7DCE - chains B and L of the 4 polymer chains in the assembly; structure by electron microscopy, 3.80 A resolution.

Chain B:
Molecule: Isoform 2 of Basigin
Organism: Homo sapiens
Reference sequence: P35613 (BASI_HUMAN), isoform P35613-2; numbering as in UniProt (aligned over 103-269)
Sequence (176 residues; each row starts with the number of its first residue):
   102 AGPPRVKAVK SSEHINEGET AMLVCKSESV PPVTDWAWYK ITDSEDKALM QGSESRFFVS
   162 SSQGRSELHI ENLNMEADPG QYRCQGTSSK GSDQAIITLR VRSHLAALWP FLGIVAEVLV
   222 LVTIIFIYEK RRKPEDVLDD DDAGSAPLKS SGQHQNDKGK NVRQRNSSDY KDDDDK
Not modelled in the structure: 102, 235-277
Disulfide bonds: Cys-126/Cys-185
Differences from the reference sequence: expression tag (102, 270-277); engineered mutation Gln-152 (Asn in P35613), Gln-186 (Asn in P35613)
What the authors report for this chain:
  - mutagenesis - E230A: abolished co-localization with XK-related protein 8

Chain L:
Molecule: Light chain of Fab fragment
Organism: Oryctolagus cuniculus
Notes: antibody fragment or engineered binder
Sequence (218 residues; row label = number of the first residue in the row):
     1 ADVVMTQTPS SVSAAVGGTV TINCQASQSI SAYLAWYQQK PGQPPKLLIY DASDLASGVS
    61 SRFKGSGSGT QFTLTISALE CADAATYYCQ SYYAIITYGA AFGGGTEVVV KRTVAAPSVF
   121 IFPPSDEQLK SGTASVVCLL NNFYPREAKV QWKVDNALQS GNSQESVTEQ DSKDCTYSLS
   181 STLTLSKADY EKHKVYACEV THQGLSSPVT KSFNRGEC
Not modelled in the structure: 218
Disulfide bonds: Cys-24/Cys-89, Cys-81/Cys-175, Cys-138/Cys-198

Chain B / chain L interface:
Residue-residue contacts - 23 pairs, chain B then chain L:
  Val-110(B) / Tyr-33(L)  hydrophobic
  Val-110(B) / Asp-51(L)
  Glu-114(B) / Ser-31(L)  hydrogen bond
  Glu-114(B) / Tyr-93(L)
  Ile-116(B) / Tyr-93(L)
  Glu-120(B) / Tyr-98(L)
  Thr-121(B) / Tyr-93(L)  hydrogen bond (backbone-side chain)
  Thr-121(B) / Ala-94(L)
  Thr-121(B) / Thr-97(L)
  Thr-121(B) / Tyr-98(L)  hydrogen bond (backbone-side chain)
  Ala-122(B) / Tyr-93(L)
  Met-123(B) / Tyr-33(L)  hydrogen bond (backbone-side chain)
  Met-123(B) / Tyr-92(L)
  Met-123(B) / Tyr-93(L)  hydrogen bond (backbone-side chain)
  Met-123(B) / Ala-94(L)
  Val-125(B) / Tyr-33(L)  hydrophobic
  Lys-127(B) / Asp-54(L)  salt bridge
  Arg-166(B) / Asp-51(L)  salt bridge
  Arg-166(B) / Tyr-92(L)
  His-170(B) / Ala-94(L)
  His-170(B) / Ile-96(L)
  Glu-172(B) / Ile-96(L)
  Glu-172(B) / Thr-97(L)
Also at the interface, not in a pair above, chain B (14 interface residues in all): Lys-111, Phe-159
Also at the interface, not in a pair above, chain L (14 interface residues in all): Gln-28, Ala-32, Tyr-50, Ile-95

In short:
Chain B and chain L each contribute 14 residues to their interface, with 5 hydrogen bonds and 2 salt bridges.
Polar contacts include Lys-127(B)/Asp-54(L), Arg-166(B)/Asp-51(L) and Glu-114(B)/Ser-31(L). From the paper:
E230A of chain B abolishes co-localization with XK-related protein 8.
Here chain B is Isoform 2 of Basigin (Homo sapiens) and chain L is Light chain of Fab fragment (Oryctolagus
cuniculus). Entry 7DCE (Cryo-EM structure of human XKR8-basigin complex bound to Fab fragment) was determined
by electron microscopy, deposited together with 7D9Z and 7DAA.
